Entry 5MPC (electron microscopy, 7.70 A resolution (low resolution: residue-level contacts below are approximate; hydrogen-bond / salt-bridge calls are withheld)); this record covers chains Q and R of the 48 polymer chains in the assembly.

# Chain Q
Name: 26S proteasome regulatory subunit RPN6
From: Saccharomyces cerevisiae (strain ATCC 204508 / S288c)
Reference sequence: Q12377 (RPN6_YEAST); residue numbers follow UniProt; this construct covers 1-434
Amino-acid sequence (434 residues; each row starts with the number of its first residue):
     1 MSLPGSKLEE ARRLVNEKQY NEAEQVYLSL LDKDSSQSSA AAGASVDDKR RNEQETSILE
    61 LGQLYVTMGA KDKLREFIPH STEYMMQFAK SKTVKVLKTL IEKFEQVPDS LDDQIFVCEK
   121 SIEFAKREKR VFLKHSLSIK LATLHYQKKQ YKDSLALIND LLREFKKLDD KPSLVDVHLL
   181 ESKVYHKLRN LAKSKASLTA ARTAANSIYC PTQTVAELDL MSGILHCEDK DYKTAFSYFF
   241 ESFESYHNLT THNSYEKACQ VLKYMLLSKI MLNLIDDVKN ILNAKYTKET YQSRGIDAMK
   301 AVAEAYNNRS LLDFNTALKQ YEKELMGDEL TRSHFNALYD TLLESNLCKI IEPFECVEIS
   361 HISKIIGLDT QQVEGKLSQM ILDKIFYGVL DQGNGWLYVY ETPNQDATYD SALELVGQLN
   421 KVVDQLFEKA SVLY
Swiss-Prot annotation at these positions:
  - modified residue: Ser2 (N-acetylserine)
  - mutagenesis: Phe132 (F132L: In rpn6-2; temperature-sensitive mutant that shows defects in proteasome assembly when incubated at 37 degrees Celsius; when associated with P-377), Leu377 (L377P: In rpn6-2; temperature-sensitive mutant that shows defects in proteasome assembly when incubated at 37 degrees Celsius; when associated with L-132)

# Chain R
Name: 26S proteasome regulatory subunit RPN7
From: Saccharomyces cerevisiae (strain ATCC 204508 / S288c)
Reference sequence: Q06103 (RPN7_YEAST); residues 1-429 here = UniProt positions 1-429
Amino-acid sequence (429 residues; each row starts with the number of its first residue):
     1 MVDVEEKSQE VEYVDPTVNR VPNYEVSEKA FLLTQSKVSI EQRKEAAEFV LAKIKEEEMA
    61 PYYKYLCEEY LVNNGQSDLE HDEKSDSLNE WIKFDQELYN ELCKKNESKI KELNEKIQKL
   121 EEDDEGELEQ AQAWINLGEY YAQIGDKDNA EKTLGKSLSK AISTGAKIDV MLTIARLGFF
   181 YNDQLYVKEK LEAVNSMIEK GGDWERRNRY KTYYGIHCLA VRNFKEAAKL LVDSLATFTS
   241 IELTSYESIA TYASVTGLFT LERTDLKSKV IDSPELLSLI STTAALQSIS SLTISLYASD
   301 YASYFPYLLE TYANVLIPCK YLNRHADFFV REMRRKVYAQ LLESYKTLSL KSMASAFGVS
   361 VAFLDNDLGK FIPNKQLNCV IDRVNGIVET NRPDNKNAQY HLLVKQGDGL LTKLQKYGAA
   421 VRLTGSDRV
Unresolved in the structure: 1-19, 71-94, 425-429
Swiss-Prot annotation at these positions:
  - modified residue (Phosphoserine): Ser8, Ser77

# How chain Q and chain R interact
Contacting residue pairs (62; chain Q residue first):
  Lys152(Q) - Ser278(R)
  Lys152(Q) - Ile280(R)
  Leu188(Q) - Leu277(R)
  Leu188(Q) - Ser278(R)
  Leu188(Q) - Ile280(R)
  Arg189(Q) - Leu277(R)
  Asn190(Q) - Pro274(R)
  Asn190(Q) - Ser278(R)
  Glu374(Q) - Tyr345(R)
  Ser378(Q) - Ser344(R)
  Ser378(Q) - Tyr345(R)
  Gln379(Q) - Arg263(R)
  Ile381(Q) - Ser344(R)
  Leu382(Q) - Arg263(R)
  Leu382(Q) - Gln340(R)
  Leu382(Q) - Ser344(R)
  Asp383(Q) - Arg263(R)
  Lys384(Q) - Glu343(R)
  Val389(Q) - Lys346(R)
  Leu390(Q) - Ser344(R)
  Leu390(Q) - Tyr345(R)
  Leu390(Q) - Lys346(R)
  Leu390(Q) - Thr347(R)
  Asp391(Q) - Lys346(R)
  Asp391(Q) - Thr347(R)
  Gln392(Q) - Thr347(R)
  Gln392(Q) - Leu348(R)
  Gln392(Q) - Ser349(R)
  Gln392(Q) - Ser352(R)
  Gly393(Q) - Thr347(R)
  Pro403(Q) - Asp394(R)
  Asn404(Q) - Asn395(R)
  Asn404(Q) - Lys396(R)
  Gln405(Q) - Asp394(R)
  Gln405(Q) - Asn395(R)
  Gln405(Q) - Gln399(R)
  Asp406(Q) - Lys396(R)
  Tyr409(Q) - Gln399(R)
  Tyr409(Q) - Leu403(R)
  Asp410(Q) - Gln399(R)
  Ala412(Q) - Leu403(R)
  Leu413(Q) - Gln399(R)
  Leu413(Q) - Leu402(R)
  Leu413(Q) - Leu403(R)
  Leu413(Q) - Gln406(R)
  Val416(Q) - Gln406(R)
  Gly417(Q) - Gln406(R)
  Asn420(Q) - Gln406(R)
  Asn420(Q) - Leu410(R)
  Asn420(Q) - Lys413(R)
  Val423(Q) - Lys413(R)
  Val423(Q) - Leu414(R)
  Val423(Q) - Tyr417(R)
  Asp424(Q) - Lys413(R)
  Asp424(Q) - Tyr417(R)
  Phe427(Q) - Tyr417(R)
  Phe427(Q) - Val421(R)
  Leu433(Q) - Val421(R)
  Leu433(Q) - Thr424(R)
  Tyr434(Q) - Ala420(R)
  Tyr434(Q) - Val421(R)
  Tyr434(Q) - Thr424(R)
Also at the interface, not in a pair above, chain Q (36 interface residues in all): Ala192, Gly388, Leu419, Ala430
Also at the interface, not in a pair above, chain R (34 interface residues in all): Leu279, Tyr297, Ser299, Tyr400, Gly407, Gly409

# Summary
Chain Q and chain R form an interface of 36 and 34 residues respectively. Curated annotation (UniProt) lists 2
mutagenesis sites on chain Q.
Chain Q is 26S proteasome regulatory subunit RPN6 and chain R is 26S proteasome regulatory subunit RPN7, both
from Saccharomyces cerevisiae (strain ATCC 204508 / S288c); the structure, 26S proteasome in presence of BeFx
(s4), was determined by electron microscopy (same publication as 5MP9, 5MPA, 5MPB, 5MPD and 5MPE).
